3PDO - chains A and C of the 3 polymer chains in the assembly; structure by X-ray diffraction, 1.95 A resolution.

Chain A:
Name: HLA class II histocompatibility antigen, DR alpha chain
Source organism: Homo sapiens
Notes: fragment: extracellular domain
UniProtKB: P01903 (DRA_HUMAN); residues 1-192 here correspond to UniProt positions 26-217 (UniProt number = residue number + 25)
Amino-acid sequence (193 residues; row label = number of the first residue in the row; numbering starts at 0):
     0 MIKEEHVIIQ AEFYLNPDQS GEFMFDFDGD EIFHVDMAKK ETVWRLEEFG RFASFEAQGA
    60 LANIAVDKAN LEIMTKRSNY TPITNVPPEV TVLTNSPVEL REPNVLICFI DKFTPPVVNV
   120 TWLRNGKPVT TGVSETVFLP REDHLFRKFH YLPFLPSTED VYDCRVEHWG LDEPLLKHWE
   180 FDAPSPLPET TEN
Not modelled in the structure: 185-192
Differences from the reference sequence: expression tag (0)
Swiss-Prot annotation at these positions:
  - region: E179 to E191 (Connecting peptide)
  - site: Q9 (Self- and pathogen-derived peptide antigen), G49 (Self-peptide antigen), F51 (Self- and pathogen-derived peptide antigen), A52 (Self-peptide antigen), S53 (Self- and pathogen-derived peptide antigen), E55 (Pathogen-derived peptide antigen), N62 (Self- and pathogen-derived peptide antigen), N69 (Pathogen-derived peptide antigen), R76 (Self- and pathogen-derived peptide antigen)
  - glycosylation (N-linked (GlcNAc...) asparagine): N78, N118
Disulfides: C107-C163

Chain C:
Name: HLA class II histocompatibility antigen gamma chain
UniProtKB: P04233 (HG2A_HUMAN); residues 102-120 here = UniProt positions 102-120
Amino-acid sequence (19 residues; each row starts with the number of its first residue):
   102 KPVSKMRMAT PLLMQALPM
Not modelled in the structure: 102, 120

Interface between chain A and chain C:
Residue-residue contacts (31):
  Q9(A) with M109(C); A110(C), hydrogen bond (side chain-backbone)
  E11(A) with P112(C)
  F22(A) with M109(C), hydrophobic
  F24(A) with M107(C), hydrophobic; R108(C)
  G49(A) with V104(C)
  R50(A) with V104(C)
  F51(A) with V104(C); S105(C), hydrogen bond (backbone-backbone)
  A52(A) with V104(C); S105(C)
  S53(A) with S105(C), hydrogen bond (backbone-backbone); K106(C); M107(C), hydrogen bond (backbone-backbone)
  F54(A) with M107(C); M109(C), hydrophobic
  G58(A) with M109(C)
  A59(A) with M109(C)
  N62(A) with M109(C); A110(C), hydrogen bond (side chain-backbone); T111(C); P112(C)
  V65(A) with P112(C), hydrophobic
  D66(A) with P112(C)
  N69(A) with L113(C), hydrogen bond (side chain-backbone); L114(C); M115(C), hydrogen bond (side chain-backbone)
  I72(A) with M115(C)
  M73(A) with M115(C), hydrophobic
  K75(A) with L118(C)
Interface residues without a listed pair, chain A (23 interface residues in all): F32, W43, A68, R76
Interface residues without a listed pair, chain C (14 interface residues in all): Q116

Overview:
Chain A and chain C form an interface of 23 and 14 residues respectively; the contacts include 7 hydrogen
bonds. Polar contacts include Q9(A)-A110(C), N62(A)-A110(C) and N69(A)-L113(C).
Here chain A is HLA class II histocompatibility antigen, DR alpha chain (Homo sapiens) and chain C is HLA
class II histocompatibility antigen gamma chain. Entry 3PDO (Crystal Structure of HLA-DR1 with CLIP102-120)
was determined by X-ray diffraction (same publication as 3PGC and 3PGD).
